6DCF - chains D and F of the 9 polymer chains in the assembly; structure by X-ray diffraction, 3.45 A resolution.

Chain D:
Molecule: DNA-directed RNA polymerase subunit beta'
Organism: Mycobacterium smegmatis (strain ATCC 700084 / mc(2)155)
Notes: EC 2.7.7.6
Reference sequence: A0QS66 (RPOC_MYCS2); residues 1-1317 here = UniProt positions 1-1317
Amino-acid sequence (1317 residues; numbered 1 to 1317; the number before each row is that of its first residue):
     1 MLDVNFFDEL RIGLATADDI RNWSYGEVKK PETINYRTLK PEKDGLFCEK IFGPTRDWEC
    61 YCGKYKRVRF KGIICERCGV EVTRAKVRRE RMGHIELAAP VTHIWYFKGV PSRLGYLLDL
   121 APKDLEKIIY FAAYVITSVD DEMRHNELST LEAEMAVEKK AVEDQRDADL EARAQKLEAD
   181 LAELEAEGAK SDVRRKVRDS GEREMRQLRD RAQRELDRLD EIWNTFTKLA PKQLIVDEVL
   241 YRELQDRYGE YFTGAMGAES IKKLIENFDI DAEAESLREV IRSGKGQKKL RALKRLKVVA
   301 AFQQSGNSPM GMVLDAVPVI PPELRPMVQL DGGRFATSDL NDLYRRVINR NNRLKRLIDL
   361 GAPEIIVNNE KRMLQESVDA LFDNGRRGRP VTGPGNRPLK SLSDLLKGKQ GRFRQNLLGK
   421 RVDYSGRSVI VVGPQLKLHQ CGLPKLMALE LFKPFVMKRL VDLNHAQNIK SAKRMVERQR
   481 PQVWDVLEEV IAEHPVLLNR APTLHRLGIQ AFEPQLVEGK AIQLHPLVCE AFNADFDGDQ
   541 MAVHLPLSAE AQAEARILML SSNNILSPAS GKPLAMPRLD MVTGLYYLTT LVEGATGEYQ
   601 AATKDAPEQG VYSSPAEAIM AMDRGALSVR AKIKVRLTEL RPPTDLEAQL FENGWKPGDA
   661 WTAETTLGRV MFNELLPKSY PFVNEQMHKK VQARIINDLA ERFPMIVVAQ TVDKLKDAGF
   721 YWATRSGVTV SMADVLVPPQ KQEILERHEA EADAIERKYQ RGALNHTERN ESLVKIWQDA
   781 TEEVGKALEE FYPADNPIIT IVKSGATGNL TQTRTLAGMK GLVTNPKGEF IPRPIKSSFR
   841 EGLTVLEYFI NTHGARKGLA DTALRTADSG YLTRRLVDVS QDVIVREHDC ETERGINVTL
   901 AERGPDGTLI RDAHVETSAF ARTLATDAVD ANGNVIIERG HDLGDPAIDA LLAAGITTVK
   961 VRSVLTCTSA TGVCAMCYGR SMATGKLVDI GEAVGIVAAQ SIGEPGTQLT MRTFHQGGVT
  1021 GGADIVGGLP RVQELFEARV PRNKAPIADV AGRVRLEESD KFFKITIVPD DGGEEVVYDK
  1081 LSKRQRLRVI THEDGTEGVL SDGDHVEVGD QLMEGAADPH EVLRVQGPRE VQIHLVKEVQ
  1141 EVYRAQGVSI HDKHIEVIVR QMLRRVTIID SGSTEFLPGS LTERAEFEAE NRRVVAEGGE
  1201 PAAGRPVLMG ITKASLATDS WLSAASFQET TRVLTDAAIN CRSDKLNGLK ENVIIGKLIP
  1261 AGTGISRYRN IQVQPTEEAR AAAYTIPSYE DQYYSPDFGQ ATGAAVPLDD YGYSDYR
Not modelled in the structure: 1-2, 738-739, 808-866, 905-910, 1008-1026, 1091-1094, 1172-1174, 1192-1202, 1283-1317
Metal / ion sites: Zn2+ site 1: Cys-60, Cys-62, Cys-75, Cys-78; Mg2+: Asp-535, Asp-537, Asp-539; Zn2+ site 2: Cys-890, Cys-967, Cys-974, Cys-977
Residues lining bound ligands: glutamic acid (GLU): Arg-886, Pro-1260, Gly-1264, Ile-1265, Ser-1266, Arg-1267, Arg-1269
Curated features (UniProtKB/Swiss-Prot):
  - binding site (Zn(2+)): Cys-60, Cys-62, Cys-75, Cys-78, Cys-890, Cys-967, Cys-974, Cys-977
  - binding site (Mg(2+)): Asp-535, Asp-537, Asp-539

Chain F:
Molecule: RNA polymerase sigma factor SigA
Organism: Mycobacterium smegmatis (strain ATCC 700084 / mc(2)155)
Reference sequence: A0QW02 (A0QW02_MYCS2); residue numbers follow UniProt; this construct covers 1-466
Amino-acid sequence (466 residues; row label = number of the first residue in the row):
     1 MAATKASPAT EEPVKRTATK TPAKKAPAKR AAKSAAAKAG GKAPAKKAPA KRAAKGTAAK
    61 PEDGVTDDLE VTDDLEAEPG EDLDVEDTDL ELDDLDSDDD TAVEDEEEEA DAATPAVATA
   121 KAADDDIDEP SEKDKASGDF VWDEEESEAL RQARKDAELT ASADSVRAYL KQIGKVALLN
   181 AEEEVELAKR IEAGLYATQK LAELAEKGEK LPVQQRRDMQ WICRDGDRAK NHLLEANLRL
   241 VVSLAKRYTG RGMAFLDLIQ EGNLGLIRAV EKFDYTKGYK FSTYATWWIR QAITRAMADQ
   301 ARTIRIPVHM VEVINKLGRI QRELLQDLGR EPTPEELAKE MDITPEKVLE IQQYAREPIS
   361 LDQTIGDEGD SQLGDFIEDS EAVVAVDAVS FTLLQDQLQS VLETLSEREA GVVRLRFGLT
   421 DGQPRTLDEI GQVYGVTRER IRQIESKTMS KLRHPSRSQV LRDYLD
Not modelled in the structure: 1-163, 365-369, 466

Chain D / chain F interface:
Residue-residue contacts (72):
  Glu-32(D) / Arg-305(F)  salt bridge
  Thr-33(D) / Thr-303(F)  hydrogen bond (side chain-backbone)
  Thr-33(D) / Ile-304(F)
  Ile-34(D) / Ile-304(F)
  Tyr-36(D) / Arg-305(F)
  Tyr-36(D) / Pro-307(F)
  Tyr-36(D) / Met-310(F)
  Tyr-36(D) / Tyr-354(F)
  Arg-37(D) / Tyr-354(F)
  Arg-67(D) / Gly-422(F)
  Arg-67(D) / Gln-423(F)
  Arg-69(D) / Asp-421(F)
  Arg-69(D) / Gln-423(F)
  Arg-69(D) / Arg-425(F)
  Phe-70(D) / Gln-423(F)
  Glu-238(D) / Gln-172(F)  hydrogen bond
  Glu-238(D) / Lys-175(F)  salt bridge
  Pro-326(D) / Leu-361(F)
  Met-327(D) / Thr-303(F)
  Val-328(D) / Ile-377(F)  hydrophobic
  Leu-330(D) / Leu-373(F)  hydrophobic
  Leu-330(D) / Ile-377(F)  hydrophobic
  Arg-334(D) / Arg-356(F)
  Phe-335(D) / Pro-358(F)
  Phe-335(D) / Ile-359(F)  hydrogen bond (backbone-backbone)
  Ala-336(D) / Ile-359(F)
  Ala-336(D) / Leu-361(F)  hydrophobic
  Thr-337(D) / Ile-359(F)  hydrogen bond (backbone-backbone)
  Thr-337(D) / Ser-360(F)
  Thr-337(D) / Leu-361(F)  hydrogen bond (backbone-backbone)
  Ser-338(D) / Leu-361(F)
  Ser-338(D) / Asp-362(F)
  Asp-339(D) / Ser-360(F)  hydrogen bond
  Asp-339(D) / Asp-362(F)  hydrogen bond (backbone-side chain)
  Asp-342(D) / Thr-303(F)  hydrogen bond
  Arg-345(D) / Gln-300(F)  hydrogen bond (side chain-backbone)
  Arg-345(D) / Ala-301(F)  hydrogen bond (side chain-backbone)
  Arg-345(D) / Arg-302(F)  hydrogen bond (side chain-backbone)
  Arg-345(D) / Thr-303(F)
  Arg-346(D) / Ala-254(F)
  Asn-349(D) / Gln-300(F)  hydrogen bond
  Arg-350(D) / Asp-257(F)  salt bridge
  Arg-353(D) / Asp-257(F)  salt bridge
  Arg-353(D) / Gln-260(F)
  Arg-353(D) / Glu-261(F)  salt bridge
  Arg-353(D) / Leu-264(F)
  Arg-353(D) / Gln-300(F)  hydrogen bond
  Arg-356(D) / Leu-264(F)
  Leu-357(D) / Gln-260(F)
  Leu-360(D) / Leu-264(F)  hydrophobic
  Leu-360(D) / Ile-267(F)  hydrophobic
  Gly-361(D) / Lys-230(F)  hydrogen bond (backbone-side chain)
  Pro-363(D) / Leu-234(F)  hydrophobic
  Ile-365(D) / Glu-235(F)
  Ile-366(D) / Gln-260(F)  hydrogen bond (backbone-side chain)
  Ile-366(D) / Asn-263(F)
  Asn-369(D) / Tyr-169(F)
  Asn-369(D) / Gln-260(F)  hydrogen bond
  Glu-370(D) / Gln-260(F)  hydrogen bond
  Arg-372(D) / Ser-165(F)  hydrogen bond (side chain-backbone)
  Arg-372(D) / Tyr-169(F)
  Met-373(D) / Leu-256(F)  hydrophobic
  Met-373(D) / Asp-257(F)
  Met-373(D) / Gln-260(F)
  Glu-376(D) / Ser-165(F)  hydrogen bond
  Arg-387(D) / Ser-165(F)
  Arg-397(D) / Ser-360(F)  hydrogen bond
  Lys-400(D) / Asp-362(F)
  Gln-410(D) / Asp-370(F)
  Gln-467(D) / Asp-463(F)
  Ile-469(D) / Leu-393(F)  hydrophobic
  Lys-473(D) / Val-386(F)
Also at the interface, not in a pair above, chain D (49 interface residues in all): Asn-35, Val-68, Asp-237, Ala-362, Asn-468
Also at the interface, not in a pair above, chain F (48 interface residues in all): Ile-173, Asn-231, Leu-238, Ile-306, His-309, Ser-371, Gln-372, Asp-375

In short:
The interface between chain D and chain F involves 49 residues on one side and 48 on the other; the contacts
include 20 hydrogen bonds and 5 salt bridges. Among the polar pairs are Glu-32(D)/Arg-305(F),
Glu-238(D)/Lys-175(F) and Arg-350(D)/Asp-257(F). Bound to chain D: glutamic acid.
Chain D is DNA-directed RNA polymerase subunit beta' and chain F is RNA polymerase sigma factor SigA, both
from Mycobacterium smegmatis (strain ATCC 700084 / mc(2)155); the structure, Crystal structure of a
Mycobacterium smegmatis transcription initiation complex with Rifampicin-resistant RNA polymerase and bound to
..., was determined by X-ray diffraction (same publication as 6CCE and 6CCV).
